6W66 - chains B and C of the 3 polymer chains in the assembly; structure by X-ray diffraction, 3.21 A resolution.

Chain B:
Molecule: F-box/LRR-repeat protein 17
From: Homo sapiens
UniProt: Q9UF56 (FXL17_HUMAN); residue numbers follow UniProt; this construct covers 310-701
Sequence (396 residues; row label = number of the first residue in the row):
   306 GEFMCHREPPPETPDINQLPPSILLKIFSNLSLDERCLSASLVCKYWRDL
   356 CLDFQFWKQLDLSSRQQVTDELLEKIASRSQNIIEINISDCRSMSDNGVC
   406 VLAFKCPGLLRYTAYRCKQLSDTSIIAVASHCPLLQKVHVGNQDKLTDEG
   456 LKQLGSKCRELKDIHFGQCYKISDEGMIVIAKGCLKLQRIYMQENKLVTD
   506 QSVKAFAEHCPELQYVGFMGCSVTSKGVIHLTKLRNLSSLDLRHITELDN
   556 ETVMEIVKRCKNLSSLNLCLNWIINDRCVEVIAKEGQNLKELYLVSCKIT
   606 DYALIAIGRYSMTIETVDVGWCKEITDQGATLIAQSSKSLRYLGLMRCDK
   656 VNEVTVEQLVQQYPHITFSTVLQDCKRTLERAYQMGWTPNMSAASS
Not modelled in the structure: 306-318, 694-701
Construct notes: expression tag (306-309)
Curated features (UniProtKB/Swiss-Prot):
  - natural variant: Cys627 (C627R: Impaired ability to bind substrate proteins)
What the authors report for this chain:
  - mutagenesis - C574A/W626A: increased binding to Kelch-like ECH-associated protein 1 (chain C)
  - mutagenesis - W626A/L677A: decreased binding to Kelch-like ECH-associated protein 1 (chain C)

Chain C:
Molecule: Kelch-like ECH-associated protein 1
From: Homo sapiens
Notes: fragment: BTB domain
UniProt: Q14145 (KEAP1_HUMAN); residues 48-180 here = UniProt positions 48-180
Sequence (134 residues; each row starts with the number of its first residue):
    47 GGNRTFSYTLEDHTKQAAGIMNELRLSQQLCDVTLQVKYQDAPAAQFMAH
    97 KVVLASSSPVFKAMFTNGLREQGMEVVSIEGIHPKVMERLIEFAYTASIS
   147 MGEKCVLHVMNGAVMYQIDSVVRACADFLVQQLD
Not modelled in the structure: 47-49, 180
Construct notes: expression tag (47); engineered mutation Ala64 (Phe in Q14145), Ala172 (Ser in Q14145)
Curated features (UniProtKB/Swiss-Prot):
  - site: Cys151 (Sensor for electrophilic agents)
  - modified residue: Cys151 (S-(2,3-dicarboxypropyl)cysteine)
  - cross-link: Arg135 (N5-[4-(S-L-cysteinyl)-5-methyl-1H-imidazol-2-yl]-L-ornithine (Arg-Cys) (interchain with C-151 in KEAP1)), Cys151 (N5-[4-(S-L-cysteinyl)-5-methyl-1H-imidazol-2-yl]-L-ornithine (Cys-Arg) (interchain with R-135 in KEAP1))
  - natural variant: Val167 (V167F: In a lung adenocarcinoma patient)
  - mutagenesis: Val123 to Gly127 (Abolished interaction with NFE2L2/NRF2; when associated with 161-A-A-162), Ile125 to Gly127 (Increases ubiquitination and proteolytic degradation), Arg135 (R135A: Reduced formation of a high-molecular mass KEAP1 molecule when methylglyoxal accumulates), Cys151 (C151S/N/D/L: Substitution with a small side chain that prevents covalent modification by an electrophile ...), Met161 to Tyr162 (Abolished interaction with NFE2L2/NRF2; when associated with 123-A--A-127), Tyr162 to Ile164 (Increases ubiquitination and proteolytic degradation)

How chain B and chain C interact:
Pairs across the interface (47):
  Asp395(B) - Gln82(C)
  Arg397(B) - Ala90(C)
  Arg421(B) - Gln82(C)
  Arg421(B) - Val122(C)  hydrogen bond (side chain-backbone)
  Lys423(B) - Ser124(C)  hydrogen bond
  Lys423(B) - Glu126(C)  salt bridge
  Asn447(B) - Ser124(C)  hydrogen bond
  Gln473(B) - Ser124(C)  hydrogen bond (side chain-backbone)
  Tyr475(B) - Glu126(C)
  Met524(B) - Met110(C)  hydrophobic
  Arg548(B) - Ala109(C)  hydrogen bond (side chain-backbone)
  Arg548(B) - Met110(C)
  Arg548(B) - Thr112(C)  hydrogen bond (side chain-backbone)
  Arg548(B) - Asn113(C)
  Asn572(B) - Thr112(C)  hydrogen bond (side chain-backbone)
  Cys574(B) - Ala109(C)  hydrophobic
  Cys574(B) - Thr112(C)
  Leu575(B) - Ala109(C)  hydrophobic
  Trp577(B) - Gln163(C)
  Glu596(B) - Gly114(C)
  Tyr598(B) - Gly114(C)
  Val600(B) - Lys108(C)
  Ser601(B) - Pro105(C)
  Asp623(B) - Lys108(C)  salt bridge
  Asp623(B) - Thr112(C)
  Trp626(B) - Ala101(C)  hydrogen bond (side chain-backbone)
  Trp626(B) - Ser102(C)
  Trp626(B) - Ser103(C)
  Trp626(B) - Ser104(C)
  Trp626(B) - Pro105(C)
  Met651(B) - Lys108(C)
  Arg652(B) - Ser102(C)  hydrogen bond (side chain-backbone)
  Arg652(B) - Ser103(C)
  Val676(B) - Thr60(C)
  Val676(B) - Ser102(C)
  Leu677(B) - Thr60(C)
  Asp679(B) - Val98(C)
  Cys680(B) - Val98(C)  hydrophobic
  Thr683(B) - Met67(C)
  Thr683(B) - Leu76(C)
  Thr683(B) - His96(C)
  Leu684(B) - Ile66(C)  hydrophobic
  Arg686(B) - Leu76(C)
  Ala687(B) - Leu70(C)  hydrophobic
  Ala687(B) - Leu76(C)
  Trp692(B) - Leu70(C)  hydrophobic
  Trp692(B) - Gln75(C)
Other interface residues (no listed pair), chain B (35 interface residues in all): Lys628, Tyr647, Tyr688, Met690, Thr693
Other interface residues (no listed pair), chain C (31 interface residues in all): His59, Ala63, Glu69, Lys84, Val106, Asp165
From the paper, about this interface:
  - hot spots on chain B (mutagenesis) - C574A/W626A: decreased binding to Kelch-like ECH-associated protein 1 (chain C)

In short:
The interface between chain B and chain C involves 35 residues on one side and 31 on the other; the contacts
include 9 hydrogen bonds and 2 salt bridges. Among the polar pairs are Lys423(B)-Glu126(C),
Asp623(B)-Lys108(C) and Arg421(B)-Val122(C). The paper reports that W626A/L677A and C574A/W626A of chain B
reduce binding to Kelch-like ECH-associated protein 1 (chain C); C574A/W626A of chain B increase binding to
Kelch-like ECH-associated protein 1 (chain C).
Chain B is F-box/LRR-repeat protein 17 and chain C is Kelch-like ECH-associated protein 1, both from Homo
sapiens; the structure, The structure of the F64A, S172A mutant Keap1-BTB domain in complex with SKP1-FBXL17,
was determined by X-ray diffraction (same publication as 6W67, 6W68 and 6W69).
